1BGJ - chain A; structure by X-ray diffraction, 3.00 A resolution.

[Chain A]
Name: P-hydroxybenzoate hydroxylase
Source organism: Pseudomonas fluorescens
Notes: EC 1.14.13.2
UniProt: P00438 (PHHY_PSEFL); numbering as in UniProt (aligned over 1-394)
Amino-acid sequence (394 residues; each row starts with the number of its first residue):
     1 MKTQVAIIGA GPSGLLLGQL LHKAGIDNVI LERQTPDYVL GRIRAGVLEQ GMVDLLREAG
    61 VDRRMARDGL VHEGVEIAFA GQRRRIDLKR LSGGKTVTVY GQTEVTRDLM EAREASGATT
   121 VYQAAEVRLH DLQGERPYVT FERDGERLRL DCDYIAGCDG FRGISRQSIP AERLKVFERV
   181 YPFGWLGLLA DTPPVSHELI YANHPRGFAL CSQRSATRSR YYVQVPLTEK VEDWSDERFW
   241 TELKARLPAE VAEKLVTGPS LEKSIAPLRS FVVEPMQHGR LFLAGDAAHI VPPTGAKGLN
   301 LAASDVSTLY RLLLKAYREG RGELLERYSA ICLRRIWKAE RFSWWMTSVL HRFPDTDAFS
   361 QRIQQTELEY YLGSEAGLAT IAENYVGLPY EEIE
Disordered / not traced: 392-394
Construct notes: engineered mutation Ser116 (Cys in P00438), Arg162 (His in P00438)
Curated features (UniProtKB/Swiss-Prot):
  - binding site (FAD): Ser13, Glu32, Arg42 to Val47, Gln102, Asp286, Leu299, Asn300
  - binding site (substrate): Tyr201, Ser212 to Arg214, Tyr222, Pro293
  - site (Important for catalytic activity): Tyr201, Tyr385
  - mutagenesis: Arg33 (R33E: Slight decrease of affinity for p-OHB and strong decrease of affinity for NADPH; R33K: Slight decrease of affinity for p-OHB and NADPH ...), Gln34 (Q34K: Slight decrease of affinity for p-OHB and NADPH; Q34R: Slight decrease of affinity for p-OHB and NADPH; Q34T: Slight decrease of affinity for p-OHB and NADPH), Tyr38 (Y38E: Slight decrease of affinity for p-OHB and strong decrease of affinity for NADPH; Y38F: Slight decrease of affinity for p-OHB and strong decrease of affinity for NADPH ...), Arg42 (R42K: 4-fold and 10-fold decrease of affinity for p-OHB and NADPH, respectively. The turnover rate of p-hydroxybenzoate hydroxylase results from impaired binding of NADPH ...), Arg44 (R44K: Decrease of affinity for the flavin prosthetic group. It affects NADPH binding, resulting in a low yield of the charge-transfer species between reduced flavin and NADP), Phe161 (F161A: Decrease of affinity for NADPH; F161G: Decrease of affinity for NADPH), Arg166 (R166E: Loses the ability to bind NADPH and FAD; R166K: Loses the ability to bind NADPH; R166S: Loses the ability to bind NADPH), Arg214 (R214K: Strong decrease of affinity for NADPH and 4-fold decrease of affinity for p-OHB are observed), Tyr222 (Y222A: Results in the removal of a large side chain involving in the binding of the carboxyl group of the substrate), Arg269 (R269D: No significant changes in affinity for p-OHB are observed. However, the affinity for NADPH decreases strongly; R269K: No significant changes in affinity for p-OHB are observed ...)
Small-molecule neighbours:
  - FAD (flavin-adenine dinucleotide): Ile8, Gly9, Ala10, Gly11, Pro12, Ser13, Gly14, Leu31, Glu32, Arg33, Gln34, Val39, Arg42, Arg44, Ala45, Gly46, Val47, Gln102, Val127, Cys158, Asp159, Gly160, Arg162, Gly163, Ile164, Tyr222, Ala266, Ala284, Gly285, Asp286, Pro293, Ala296, Lys297, Gly298, Leu299, Asn300
  - P-hydroxybenzoic acid (PHB): Arg44, Ala45, Gly46, Val47, Trp185, Leu199, Tyr201, Leu210, Ser212, Arg214, Arg220, Tyr222, Pro293, Thr294, Ala296, Tyr385

[In short]
Chain A binds flavin-adenine dinucleotide and P-hydroxybenzoic acid. From UniProt: 12 FAD-binding residues, 6
substrate-binding residues and 10 mutagenesis sites.
Chain A is P-hydroxybenzoate hydroxylase (Pseudomonas fluorescens); the structure, P-hydroxybenzoate
hydroxylase (phbh) mutant with cys 116 replaced by ser (C116S) and his 162 replaced by ..., was determined by
X-ray diffraction together with 1BGN from the same study.
